Entry 6H82 (electron microscopy, 3.78 A resolution); this record covers chains C and F of the 32 polymer chains in the assembly.

[Chain C]
Name: VP4
Source organism: Haloarcula hispanica icosahedral virus 2
Reference sequence: H9AZX2 (H9AZX2_9VIRU); residues 4-232 here = UniProt positions 4-232
Chain sequence (229 residues; numbered 4 to 232; the number before each row is that of its first residue):
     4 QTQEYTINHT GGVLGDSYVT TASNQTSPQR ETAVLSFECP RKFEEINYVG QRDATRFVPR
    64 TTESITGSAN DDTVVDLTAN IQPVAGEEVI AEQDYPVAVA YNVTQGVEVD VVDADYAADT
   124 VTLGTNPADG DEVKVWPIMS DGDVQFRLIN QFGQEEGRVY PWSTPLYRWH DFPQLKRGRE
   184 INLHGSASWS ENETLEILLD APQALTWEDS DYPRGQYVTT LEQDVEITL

[Chain F]
Name: VP7
Source organism: Haloarcula hispanica icosahedral virus 2
Reference sequence: H9AZX1 (H9AZX1_9VIRU); residues 2-176 here = UniProt positions 2-176
Chain sequence (175 residues; each row starts with the number of its first residue):
     2 PEIGNNGAEK QISLHKGQPF IDTQDVGAAD PNTPAVTIEG PSDYVIAIDA GTPVAPEFRD
    62 ANGDKLDPST RVTIQKCDKQ GNPLGDGIVF SDTLGRFEYS KMRSDPDYMR KTTTSLMIDE
   122 REIVKIFVEV PPNANGMDAD NSRITIGDDT SDYGKAVGIV EHGDLSPAES KAVRQ

[How chain C and chain F interact]
Pairs across the interface (12; chain C residue first):
  Tyr-8(C) / Arg-72(F)
  Thr-9(C) / Arg-72(F)
  Thr-9(C) / Thr-94(F)
  Thr-9(C) / Arg-97(F)  hydrogen bond
  Asn-11(C) / Ser-70(F)
  Leu-178(C) / Glu-99(F)
  Leu-178(C) / Tyr-109(F)
  Lys-179(C) / Tyr-109(F)
  Arg-180(C) / Pro-107(F)
  Arg-180(C) / Asp-108(F)
  Glu-225(C) / Pro-69(F)
  Asp-227(C) / Arg-97(F)  salt bridge
Also at the interface, not in a pair above, chain C (11 interface residues in all): Glu-7, Val-16, Gln-177
Also at the interface, not in a pair above, chain F (12 interface residues in all): Ser-92, Phe-98, Met-110

[Summary]
11 residues of chain C and 12 residues of chain F are in contact, with 1 hydrogen bond and 1 salt bridge.
Polar pairs include Asp-227(C)/Arg-97(F) and Thr-9(C)/Arg-97(F).
Here chain C is VP4 and chain F is VP7, both from Haloarcula hispanica icosahedral virus 2. Entry 6H82
(Cryo-EM structure of the archaeal extremophilic internal membrane containing Haloarcula hispanica icosahedral
virus 2 (HHIV-2) at ...) was determined by electron microscopy (same publication as 6H9C).
